Entry 3DXZ (X-ray diffraction, 1.58 A resolution); this record covers chain A.

== Chain A ==
Protein: tRNA (guanine-N(7)-)-methyltransferase
Source organism: Escherichia coli
Notes: EC 2.1.1.33
Reference sequence: P0A8I5 (TRMB_ECOLI); residue numbers follow UniProt; this construct covers 33-239
Amino-acid sequence (218 residues; each row starts with the number of its first residue):
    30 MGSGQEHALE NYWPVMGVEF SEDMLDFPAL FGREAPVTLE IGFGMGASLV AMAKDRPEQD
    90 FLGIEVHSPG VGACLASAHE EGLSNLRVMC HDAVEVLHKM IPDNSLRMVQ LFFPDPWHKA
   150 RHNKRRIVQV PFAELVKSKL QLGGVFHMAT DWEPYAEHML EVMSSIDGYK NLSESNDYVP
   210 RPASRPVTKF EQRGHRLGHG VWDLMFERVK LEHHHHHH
Disordered / not traced: 30-35, 221-226, 242-247
Construct notes: expression tag (30-32, 240-247)
Small-molecule neighbours: S-adenosylhomocysteine (SAH): Glu69, Ile70, Gly71, Phe72, Gly73, Ile93, Glu94, Val95, His96, His120, Asp121, Ala122, Phe141, Phe142, Pro143, Asp144, Ile156
Curated features (UniProtKB/Swiss-Prot):
  - region: Arg150 to Arg155 (Interaction with RNA)
  - active site: Asp144
  - binding site (S-adenosyl-L-methionine): Glu69, Glu94, Asp121, Asp144
  - binding site (substrate): Lys148, Asp180, Thr217 to Glu220
  - mutagenesis: Asp144 (D144A: Loss of activity), Arg150 (R150A: Reduces catalytic activity about 3-fold), His151 (H151A: Reduces catalytic activity over 10-fold), Asn152 (N152A: No effect), Arg154 (R154A: Loss of activity), Arg155 (R155A: Loss of activity), Asp180 (D180A: Reduces catalytic activity over 10-fold), Thr217 (T217A: Reduces catalytic activity over 10-fold), Glu220 (E220A: Reduces catalytic activity 10-fold)

== Overview ==
Ligands of chain A: S-adenosylhomocysteine. From UniProt: active-site residue Asp144, 4
S-adenosyl-L-methionine-binding residues, 6 substrate-binding residues and 9 mutagenesis sites.
Chain A is tRNA (guanine-N(7)-)-methyltransferase (Escherichia coli); the structure, Crystal structure of
EcTrmB in complex with SAH, was determined by X-ray diffraction, deposited together with 3DXX and 3DXY.
